PDB entry 6HWD | X-ray diffraction, 2.80 A resolution | chains O and P of the 28 polymer chains in the assembly

# Chain O
Protein: Proteasome subunit alpha type-2
Source organism: Saccharomyces cerevisiae S288c
Notes: EC 3.4.25.1
Reference sequence: P23639 (PSA2_YEAST); numbering as in UniProt (aligned over 1-250)
Chain sequence (250 residues; numbered 1 to 250; the number before each row is that of its first residue):
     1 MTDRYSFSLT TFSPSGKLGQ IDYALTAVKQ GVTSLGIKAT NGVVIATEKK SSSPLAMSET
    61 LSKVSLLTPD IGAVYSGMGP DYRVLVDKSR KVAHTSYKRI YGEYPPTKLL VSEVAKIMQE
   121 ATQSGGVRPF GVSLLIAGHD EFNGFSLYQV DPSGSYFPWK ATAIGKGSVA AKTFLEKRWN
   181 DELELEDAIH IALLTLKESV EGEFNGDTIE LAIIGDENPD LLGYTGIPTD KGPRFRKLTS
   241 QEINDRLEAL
Curated features (UniProtKB/Swiss-Prot):
  - cross-link: K108 (Glycyl lysine isopeptide (Lys-Gly) (interchain with G-Cter in ubiquitin))

# Chain P
Protein: Proteasome subunit alpha type-3
Source organism: Saccharomyces cerevisiae S288c
Notes: EC 3.4.25.1
Reference sequence: P23638 (PSA3_YEAST); residues 0-257 here correspond to UniProt positions 1-258 (UniProt number = residue number + 1)
Chain sequence (258 residues; each row starts with the number of its first residue; numbering starts at 0):
     0 MGSRRYDSRT TIFSPEGRLY QVEYALESIS HAGTAIGIMA SDGIVLAAER KVTSTLLEQD
    60 TSTEKLYKLN DKIAVAVAGL TADAEILINT ARIHAQNYLK TYNEDIPVEI LVRRLSDIKQ
   120 GYTQHGGLRP FGVSFIYAGY DDRYGYQLYT SNPSGNYTGW KAISVGANTS AAQTLLQMDY
   180 KDDMKVDDAI ELALKTLSKT TDSSALTYDR LEFATIRKGA NDGEVYQKIF KPQEIKDILV
   240 KTGITKKDED EEADEDMK
Not modelled in the structure: 0, 245-257
Curated features (UniProtKB/Swiss-Prot):
  - cross-link (Glycyl lysine isopeptide (Lys-Gly)): K99 (interchain with G-Cter in ubiquitin), K198 (interchain with G-Cter in ubiquitin), K230 (interchain with G-Cter in ubiquitin)

# How chain O and chain P interact
Contacting residue pairs (64; chain O residue first):
  R4(O) - S2(P)  hydrogen bond (backbone-side chain)
  Y5(O) - S2(P)
  Y5(O) - Y5(P)
  S6(O) - G125(P)
  S6(O) - L127(P)
  F7(O) - S2(P)
  F7(O) - Y5(P)
  F7(O) - D6(P)
  F7(O) - G126(P)
  S8(O) - G126(P)  hydrogen bond (backbone-backbone)
  S8(O) - L127(P)
  S8(O) - R128(P)  hydrogen bond (side chain-backbone)
  T10(O) - R128(P)
  T11(O) - S7(P)
  T11(O) - T9(P)
  T11(O) - Q20(P)
  F12(O) - Q20(P)
  F12(O) - Y23(P)
  F12(O) - A24(P)  hydrophobic
  F12(O) - S27(P)
  F12(O) - R128(P)
  F12(O) - P129(P)
  F12(O) - G131(P)
  S13(O) - Y23(P)
  P14(O) - Y23(P)  hydrophobic
  P14(O) - E26(P)
  S15(O) - E26(P)
  S15(O) - H30(P)
  G16(O) - Y23(P)
  G16(O) - S27(P)  hydrogen bond (backbone-side chain)
  L18(O) - L79(P)  hydrophobic
  K38(O) - E57(P)  salt bridge
  S112(O) - E84(P)
  K116(O) - I85(P)
  Q119(O) - A81(P)
  Q119(O) - D82(P)  hydrogen bond
  Q119(O) - I85(P)
  Q119(O) - R128(P)
  T122(O) - R128(P)  hydrogen bond (backbone-side chain)
  Q123(O) - Y121(P)
  Q123(O) - L127(P)
  Q123(O) - R128(P)  hydrogen bond (side chain-backbone)
  Q123(O) - P129(P)
  Q123(O) - F130(P)
  G125(O) - L127(P)
  S153(O) - A81(P)
  G154(O) - A81(P)
  S155(O) - A81(P)
  Y156(O) - E84(P)  hydrogen bond
  F157(O) - L56(P)  hydrophobic
  P158(O) - L56(P)
  P158(O) - E57(P)  hydrogen bond (backbone-backbone)
  P158(O) - T60(P)
  P158(O) - S61(P)
  W159(O) - S53(P)
  W159(O) - L55(P)
  W159(O) - L56(P)
  K160(O) - T54(P)  hydrogen bond (side chain-backbone)
  K160(O) - L55(P)  hydrogen bond (backbone-backbone)
  K160(O) - L56(P)
  K160(O) - E57(P)
  A161(O) - L55(P)
  L175(O) - L55(P)  hydrophobic
  E176(O) - T54(P)
Also at the interface, not in a pair above, chain O (35 interface residues in all): L9, S124, Y148, W179
Also at the interface, not in a pair above, chain P (33 interface residues in all): V51, T80

# Summary
35 residues of chain O face 33 of chain P across their interface; the contacts include 11 hydrogen bonds and 1
salt bridge. Polar contacts include K38(O)-E57(P), R4(O)-S2(P) and S8(O)-R128(P).
Here chain O is Proteasome subunit alpha type-2 and chain P is Proteasome subunit alpha type-3, both from
Saccharomyces cerevisiae S288c. Entry 6HWD (Yeast 20S proteasome beta2-G45A mutant in complex with bortezomib)
was determined by X-ray diffraction, deposited together with 6HTB, 6HTC, 6HTD, 6HTP, 6HTR, 6HUB and 30 further
entries.
